6YGA - chains A and C of the 3 polymer chains in the assembly; structure by X-ray diffraction, 2.40 A resolution.

Chain A:
Protein: N-alpha-acetyltransferase 30
From: Saccharomyces cerevisiae (strain ATCC 204508 / S288c)
Notes: EC 2.3.1.256
UniProtKB: Q03503 (NAA30_YEAST); numbering as in UniProt (aligned over 1-159)
Amino-acid sequence (159 residues; row label = number of the first residue in the row):
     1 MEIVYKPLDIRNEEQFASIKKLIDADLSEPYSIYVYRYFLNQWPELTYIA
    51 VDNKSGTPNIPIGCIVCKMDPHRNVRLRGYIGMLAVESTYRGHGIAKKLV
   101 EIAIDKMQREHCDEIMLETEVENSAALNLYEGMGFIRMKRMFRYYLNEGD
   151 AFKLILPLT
Modified residues: Mse1 (initiating methionine; parent Met); Mse69, Mse83, Mse107, Mse116, Mse133, Mse138, Mse141 (selenomethionine; parent Met)
From the paper describing this entry:
  - mutagenesis - L27A, S28A, E29A, E29Q, Y31F, Y80A, Y80F, E118A, E118Q, E120A, E120Q, Y130A, Y130F: decreased catalytic activity
  - catalytic residues: Tyr80, Glu118, Tyr130
  - catalytic residues: Leu27, Glu29, Leu84 (proposed by the authors, not directly observed)

Chain C:
Protein: N-alpha-acetyltransferase 38, NatC auxiliary subunit
From: Saccharomyces cerevisiae (strain ATCC 204508 / S288c)
UniProtKB: P23059 (NAA38_YEAST); residue numbers follow UniProt; this construct covers 1-77
Amino-acid sequence (77 residues; row label = number of the first residue in the row):
     1 MDILKLSDFIGNTLIVSLTEDRILVGSLVAVDAQMNLLLDHVEERMGSSS
    51 RMMGLVSVPRRSVKTIMIDKPVLQELT
Disordered / not traced: 1-2
Modified residues: Mse1 (selenomethionine); Mse35 (initiating methionine; parent Met); Mse46, Mse52, Mse53, Mse67 (selenomethionine; parent Met)

Chain A / chain C interface:
Contacting residue pairs - 12 pairs, chain A then chain C:
  Glu13(A) - Gln34(C)
  Ser32(A) - Ser57(C)
  Ile33(A) - Asn36(C)
  Ile33(A) - Pro59(C)  hydrophobic
  Tyr34(A) - Ala30(C)  hydrogen bond (side chain-backbone)
  Tyr34(A) - Val31(C)
  Tyr34(A) - Asp32(C)
  Tyr34(A) - Asn36(C)  hydrogen bond (side chain-backbone)
  Tyr34(A) - Leu37(C)
  Tyr34(A) - Leu38(C)  hydrophobic
  Tyr34(A) - Ser57(C)
  Arg37(A) - Asp32(C)  salt bridge

Overview:
Chain A and chain C form an interface of 5 and 9 residues respectively; the contacts include 2 hydrogen bonds
and 1 salt bridge. Polar pairs include Arg37(A)-Asp32(C), Tyr34(A)-Ala30(C) and Tyr34(A)-Asn36(C). From the
paper: catalytic residues Tyr80(A), Glu118(A) and Tyr130(A) among others; L27A, S28A and E29A of chain A,
among others, reduce catalytic activity; 13 substitutions were tested in all.
Here chain A is N-alpha-acetyltransferase 30 and chain C is N-alpha-acetyltransferase 38, NatC auxiliary
subunit, both from Saccharomyces cerevisiae (strain ATCC 204508 / S288c). Entry 6YGA (Crystal structure of the
apo NatC complex) was determined by X-ray diffraction (same publication as 6YGB, 6YGC and 6YGD).
